Entry 8QHJ (X-ray diffraction, 1.62 A resolution); this record covers chain A.

# Chain A
Name: Carbonic anhydrase 2
Organism: Homo sapiens
Notes: EC 4.2.1.1, 4.2.1.69
UniProt: P00918 (CAH2_HUMAN); residues 1-260 here = UniProt positions 1-260
Chain sequence (260 residues; row label = number of the first residue in the row):
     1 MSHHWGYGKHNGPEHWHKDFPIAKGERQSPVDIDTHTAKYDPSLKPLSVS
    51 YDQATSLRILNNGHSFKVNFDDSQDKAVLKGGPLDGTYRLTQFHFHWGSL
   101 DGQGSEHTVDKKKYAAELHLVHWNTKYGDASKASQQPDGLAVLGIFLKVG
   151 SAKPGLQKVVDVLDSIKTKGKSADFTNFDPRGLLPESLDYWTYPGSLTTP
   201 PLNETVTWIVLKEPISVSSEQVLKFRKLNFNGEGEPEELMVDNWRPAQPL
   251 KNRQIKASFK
Unresolved in the structure: 1-3
Sequence notes: engineered mutation Ser65 (Ala in P00918), Lys67 (Asn in P00918), Asn69 (Glu in P00918), Thr91 (Ile in P00918), Asn203 (Leu in P00918); conflict Ala130 (Phe in P00918), Ser131 (Gly in P00918), Ser134 (Val in P00918), Thr205 (Cys in P00918)
Ion coordination: Zn2+: His94, His96, His119 (together with 2,4-dichloro-5-sulfamoylbenzoic acid)
Ligand contacts: 2,4-dichloro-5-sulfamoylbenzoic acid (V8I): Asn62, His64, Gln92, His94, His96, Glu106, His119, Val121, Leu140, Val142, Ser196, Leu197, Thr198, Thr199, Val206, Trp208
UniProt features mapped onto this chain:
  - active site: His64 (Proton donor/acceptor)
  - binding site (Zn(2+)): His94, His96, His119
  - binding site (substrate): Thr198, Thr199
  - site: Tyr7 (Fine-tunes the proton-transfer properties of H-64), Asn62 (Fine-tunes the proton-transfer properties of H-64), Gln92 (Involved in the binding of some activators, including histamine and L-histidine)
  - modified residue: Ser2 (N-acetylserine), Ser165 (Phosphoserine), Ser172 (Phosphoserine)
  - natural variant: Lys18 (K18E: In Jogjakarta), Gln92 (Q92P: In OPTB3), His94 (H94Y: In OPTB3 loss of activity), His107 (H107Y: In OPTB3), Gly144 (G144R: In OPTB3), Pro236 (P236H: In Melbourne)
  - mutagenesis: Trp5 (W5A: Impaired activity, not rescued by 4-methylimidazole (4-MI); when associated with W-64), Tyr7 (Y7F: Enhanced activity; Y7H: Reduced proton transfer rate), Asn62 (N62A: Reduced activity; N62D: Strongly reduced activity; N62H: Reduced proton transfer; when associated with A-64; N62L: Reduced activity; N62T: Reduced activity; N62V: Reduced activity), His64 (H64A: Reduced CO(2) hydrase activity, rescued by 4-methylimidazole (4-MI). Reduced proton transfer; when associated with H-62. Enhanced proton transfer; when associated with H-67 ...), His94 (H94C/D/E/N/Q: Strongly reduced CO(2) hydrase and p-nitrophenyl acetate esterase activities, impaired stability of zinc binding), Glu106 (E106A/Q: Strongly reduced CO(2) hydrase activity; E106D: Normal CO(2) hydrase activity), Glu117 (E117Q: Strongly reduced activity and sulfonamide affinity), His119 (H119D/N/Q: Reduced activity; H119E: Strongly reduced activity), Val121 (V121A/G/I/L/S: Reduced CO(2) hydrase and p-nitrophenyl acetate esterase activities; V121K/R: Strongly reduced CO(2) hydrase and p-nitrophenyl acetate esterase activities), Val142 (V142F/Y: Strongly impaired activity; V142G: Weakly impaired activity; V142H: Impaired activity), Leu197 (L197A: Reduced CO(2) hydrase activity; L197E/H/R: Strongly reduced CO(2) hydrase activity; L197F: Normal activity), Thr198 (T198A/C/H/P: Strongly reduced activity; T198D/E: Strongly reduced activity, but enhanced zinc affinity; T198S/V: Reduced activity), 2 further mutagenesis entries in UniProt

# Summary
Bound to chain A: 2,4-dichloro-5-sulfamoylbenzoic acid. The Zn2+ site is built by His94, His96 and His119.
From UniProt: active-site residue His64, 3 Zn2+-binding residues, substrate-binding residues Thr198 and Thr199
and 14 mutagenesis sites.
Chain A is Carbonic anhydrase 2 (Homo sapiens); the structure, Human Carbonic Anhydrase XII mimic in complex
with Lasamide (2,4-Dichloro-5-sulfamoyl benzoic acid), was determined by X-ray diffraction, deposited together
with 8QH8 and 8QHG.
